Entry 7OHB (electron microscopy, 3.40 A resolution); this record covers chains G and J of the 11 polymer chains in the assembly.

Chain G:
Protein: Histone H2A
Source organism: Xenopus laevis
UniProt: Q6AZJ8 (Q6AZJ8_XENLA); residues 1-129 here correspond to UniProt positions 2-130 (UniProt number = residue number + 1)
Chain sequence (129 residues; each row starts with the number of its first residue):
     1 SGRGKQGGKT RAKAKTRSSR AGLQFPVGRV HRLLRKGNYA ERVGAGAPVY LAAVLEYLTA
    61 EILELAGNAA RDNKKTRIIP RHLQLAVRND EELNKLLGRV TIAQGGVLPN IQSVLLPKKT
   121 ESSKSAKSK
Disordered / not traced: 1-10, 119-129

Chain J:
Molecule: 145-nt DNA strand
Source organism: synthetic construct
Sequence (145 nucleotides; each row starts with the number of its first residue; numbers below 1 keep their minus sign (DA-72 is residue -72)):
   -72 ATCGATGTAT ATATCTGACA CGTGCCTGGA GACTAGGGAG TAATCCCCTT GGCGGTTAAA
   -12 ACGCGGGGGA CAGCGCGTAC GTGCGTTTAA GCGGTGCTAG AGCTGTCTAC GACCAATTGA
    48 GCGGCCTCGG CACCGGGATT CTGAT

Chain G / chain J interface:
Contacting residue pairs (13):
  Ala12(G) with DG-42(J), sugar contact
  Lys15(G) with DA-43(J), sugar contact; DG-42(J), phosphate contact
  Thr16(G) with DA-43(J), phosphate contact
  Arg17(G) with DA-43(J), salt bridge to the phosphate
  Arg20(G) with DG-42(J), salt bridge to the phosphate
  Gly28(G) with DG-44(J), phosphate contact; DA-43(J), phosphate contact
  Arg29(G) with DG-44(J), phosphate contact
  Arg32(G) with DG-44(J), salt bridge to the phosphate
  Arg42(G) with DG-35(J), sugar contact
  Lys74(G) with DT-63(J), salt bridge to the phosphate
  Arg77(G) with DC-54(J), sugar contact
Interface residues without a listed pair, chain G (12 interface residues in all): Glu41
Interface residues without a listed pair, chain J (7 interface residues in all): DG-45

Overview:
Chain G and chain J form an interface of 12 and 7 residues respectively, with 4 salt bridges. Among the polar
pairs are Arg17(G)-DA-43(J), Arg20(G)-DG-42(J) and Arg32(G)-DG-44(J).
Here chain G is Histone H2A (Xenopus laevis) and chain J is a 145-nt DNA strand (synthetic construct). Entry
7OHB (TBP-nucleosome complex) was determined by electron microscopy (same publication as 7OH9, 7OHA and 7OHC).
